6XL1 - chains A and B of the 3 polymer chains in the assembly; structure by X-ray diffraction, 1.95 A resolution.

[Chain A (and B)]
Molecule: Card1
From: Treponema succinifaciens DSM 2489
Notes: chain B of this document is another copy of the same molecule, construct and numbering; everything in this record applies to it too
UniProtKB: F2NWD3 (F2NWD3_TRES6); residues 1-373 here = UniProt positions 1-373
Chain sequence (382 residues; row label = number of the first residue in the row):
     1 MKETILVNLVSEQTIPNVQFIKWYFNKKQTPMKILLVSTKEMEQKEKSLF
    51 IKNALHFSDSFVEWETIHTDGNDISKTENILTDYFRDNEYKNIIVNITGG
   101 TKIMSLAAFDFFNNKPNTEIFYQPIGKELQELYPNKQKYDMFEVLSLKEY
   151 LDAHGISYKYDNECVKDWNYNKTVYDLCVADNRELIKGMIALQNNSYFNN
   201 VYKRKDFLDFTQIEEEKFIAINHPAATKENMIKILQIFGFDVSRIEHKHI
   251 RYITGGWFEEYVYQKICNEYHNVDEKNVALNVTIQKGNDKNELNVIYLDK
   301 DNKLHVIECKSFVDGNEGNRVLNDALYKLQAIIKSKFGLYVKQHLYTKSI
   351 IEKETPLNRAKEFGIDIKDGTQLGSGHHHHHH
Disordered / not traced: 374-382
Construct notes: engineered mutation N294 (Asp in F2NWD3); expression tag (374-382)
Ion coordination: Mn2+ site 1: D83, D87 (shared with N79(B), D83(B) of chain B); Mn2+ site 2: D274 (shared with H271(B) of chain B); Mn2+ site 3: N294, E308, C309
What the authors report for this chain:
  - Mn2+ coordination: E308
  - catalytic residues: E259, K310 (proposed by the authors, not directly observed)
  - mutagenesis - S11A, Y122A, I125A: abolished binding to cA4
  - mutagenesis - E308A/K310A: abolished catalytic activity
  - specificity-determining residues: L339 (proposed by the authors, not directly observed)

[Interface between chain A and chain B]
Residue-residue contacts (63):
  N72(A) - P124(B)
  N72(A) - Q130(B)  hydrogen bond (backbone-side chain)
  S75(A) - K136(B)
  I97(A) - K102(B)
  I97(A) - L106(B)  hydrophobic
  T98(A) - K102(B)  hydrogen bond (backbone-side chain)
  G99(A) - K102(B)
  G100(A) - K102(B)  hydrogen bond (backbone-side chain)
  T101(A) - K102(B)
  T101(A) - Y122(B)
  K102(A) - I97(B)
  K102(A) - T98(B)  hydrogen bond (side chain-backbone)
  K102(A) - G99(B)
  K102(A) - G100(B)  hydrogen bond (side chain-backbone)
  K102(A) - T101(B)
  K102(A) - K102(B)
  K102(A) - S105(B)
  K102(A) - Y122(B)
  I103(A) - Y122(B)  hydrophobic
  S105(A) - K102(B)
  L106(A) - F109(B)  hydrophobic
  F109(A) - L106(B)  hydrophobic
  F109(A) - D110(B)
  D110(A) - F109(B)
  D110(A) - D110(B)
  Y122(A) - I103(B)  hydrophobic
  P124(A) - N72(B)
  K127(A) - N72(B)
  Q130(A) - N72(B)  hydrogen bond (side chain-backbone)
  K286(A) - E362(B)  salt bridge
  G287(A) - N358(B)
  N288(A) - N358(B)
  D289(A) - N358(B)
  D289(A) - R359(B)  salt bridge
  D289(A) - E362(B)
  K290(A) - R359(B)  hydrogen bond (backbone-side chain)
  N291(A) - Y327(B)  hydrogen bond
  N291(A) - R359(B)
  Y327(A) - N291(B)
  Y327(A) - Y327(B)
  Y327(A) - K328(B)
  Y327(A) - A331(B)
  K328(A) - Y327(B)
  Q330(A) - A331(B)
  Q330(A) - S335(B)  hydrogen bond
  A331(A) - Y327(B)
  A331(A) - Q330(B)
  A331(A) - A331(B)
  K334(A) - K334(B)
  S335(A) - Q330(B)  hydrogen bond
  S335(A) - F363(B)
  K336(A) - E362(B)  salt bridge
  N358(A) - G287(B)
  N358(A) - N288(B)
  N358(A) - D289(B)
  R359(A) - D289(B)  salt bridge
  R359(A) - K290(B)  hydrogen bond (side chain-backbone)
  R359(A) - N291(B)
  E362(A) - K286(B)  salt bridge
  E362(A) - D289(B)
  E362(A) - K336(B)  salt bridge
  F363(A) - A331(B)  hydrophobic
  F363(A) - S335(B)
Other interface residues (no listed pair), chain A (39 interface residues in all): L132, K136, D324, I332, E354
Other interface residues (no listed pair), chain B (39 interface residues in all): I74, S75, K127, L132, D324, I332

[Summary]
The chain A/chain B interface involves 39 residues from each chain, with 11 hydrogen bonds and 6 salt bridges.
Among the polar pairs are K286(A)-E362(B), D289(A)-R359(B) and K336(A)-E362(B). D83(A) and D87(A) form the
Mn2+ site 1. From the paper: catalytic residues E259(A) and K310(A); S11A, Y122A and I125A of chain A abolish
binding to cA4.
Chain A and chain B are both Card1 (Treponema succinifaciens DSM 2489); the structure, crystal structure of
cA4-activated Card1(D294N), was determined by X-ray diffraction together with 6WXX and 6WXY from the same
study.
